PDB entry 3KP6 | X-ray diffraction, 2.45 A resolution | chains A and B

== Chain A (and B) ==
Protein: Transcriptional regulator TcaR
From: Staphylococcus epidermidis RP62A
Notes: chain B of this document is another copy of the same molecule, construct and numbering; everything in this record applies to it too
UniProtKB: Q5HLN6 (Q5HLN6_STAEQ); residues 1-151 here = UniProt positions 1-151
Chain sequence (151 residues; row label = number of the first residue in the row):
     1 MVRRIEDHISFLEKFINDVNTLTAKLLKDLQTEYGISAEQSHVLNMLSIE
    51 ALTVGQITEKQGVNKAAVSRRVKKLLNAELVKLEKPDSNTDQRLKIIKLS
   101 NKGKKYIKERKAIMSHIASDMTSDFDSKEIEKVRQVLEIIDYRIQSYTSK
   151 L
Disordered / not traced: 1, 84-94 (chain B: 1-4, 85-94)
Residues lining bound ligands:
  - 2-hydroxybenzoic acid (SAL), molecule 1: His8, Phe11, Leu12, Val136, Leu137, Ile140
  - 2-hydroxybenzoic acid (SAL), molecule 2: Ser10, Glu13, Lys14, Asn17, Asp18
  - 2-hydroxybenzoic acid (SAL), molecule 3: Asn20, Thr23, Ala24, Leu27, Gln31, Ala38, Ser41, His42, Asn45, Arg110
  - 2-hydroxybenzoic acid (SAL), molecule 4: Asn45, Met46, Ile49
  - 2-hydroxybenzoic acid (SAL), molecule 5: Ile130, Val133, Arg134, Leu137
  - 2-hydroxybenzoic acid (SAL), molecule 6: Lys132, Gln135, Val136, Ile139
Reported in the primary citation:
  - mutagenesis - A38W/S41W/H42W: abolished binding to antibiotics
  - mutagenesis - R70A/K74A: unchanged binding to antibiotics

== Interface between chain A and chain B ==
Pairs across the interface - 77 pairs, chain A then chain B:
  Asp7(A) with Arg134(B), salt bridge
  His8(A) with Arg134(B), hydrogen bond
  Ile9(A) with Met114(B); Ser115(B); Ala118(B), hydrophobic
  Phe11(A) with Arg134(B); Leu137(B); Glu138(B)
  Glu13(A) with Asn45(B), hydrogen bond; Arg110(B), salt bridge
  Lys14(A) with Asp141(B), salt bridge; Gln145(B), hydrogen bond
  Phe15(A) with Leu137(B); Ile140(B), hydrophobic
  Ile16(A) with Ile16(B), hydrophobic; Val19(B), hydrophobic; Asn20(B)
  Asn17(A) with His42(B), hydrogen bond; Lys60(B), hydrogen bond (side chain-backbone); Gln61(B)
  Asp18(A) with Asp141(B); Ile144(B); Gln145(B)
  Val19(A) with Ile144(B), hydrophobic
  Asn20(A) with Ile16(B)
  Thr21(A) with Lys60(B), hydrogen bond (side chain-backbone); Gln61(B), hydrogen bond (side chain-backbone); Gly62(B)
  Leu22(A) with Ile144(B), hydrophobic; Thr148(B)
  Lys25(A) with Thr148(B)
  Asn45(A) with Glu13(B)
  Lys60(A) with Asn17(B); Thr21(B), hydrogen bond (backbone-side chain)
  Gln61(A) with Thr21(B), hydrogen bond (backbone-side chain)
  Val63(A) with Lys28(B)
  Arg110(A) with Glu13(B), salt bridge
  Lys111(A) with Ile9(B); Ser10(B), hydrogen bond; Glu13(B), salt bridge
  Ser115(A) with Ile5(B); Glu6(B)
  Ala118(A) with Ile9(B), hydrophobic
  Met121(A) with Arg143(B), hydrogen bond (backbone-side chain); Tyr147(B), hydrophobic
  Asp124(A) with Arg143(B), salt bridge
  Phe125(A) with Ile139(B), hydrophobic; Ile140(B), hydrophobic; Arg143(B)
  Lys132(A) with Glu129(B); Val133(B)
  Val133(A) with Val136(B), hydrophobic; Leu137(B), hydrophobic
  Arg134(A) with Asp7(B), salt bridge; His8(B), hydrogen bond; Phe11(B)
  Val136(A) with Ile130(B), hydrophobic; Val133(B), hydrophobic
  Leu137(A) with Phe11(B), hydrophobic; Phe15(B)
  Glu138(A) with Phe11(B)
  Ile139(A) with Phe125(B), hydrophobic
  Ile140(A) with Phe15(B), hydrophobic; Phe125(B), hydrophobic
  Asp141(A) with Phe15(B); Asp18(B)
  Arg143(A) with Met121(B), hydrogen bond (side chain-backbone); Asp124(B), salt bridge; Phe125(B)
  Ile144(A) with Asp18(B); Val19(B), hydrophobic; Leu22(B), hydrophobic
  Gln145(A) with Lys14(B); Asp18(B)
  Tyr147(A) with Met121(B), hydrophobic
  Thr148(A) with Leu22(B)
  Leu151(A) with Lys25(B)
Also at the interface, not in a pair above, chain A (52 interface residues in all): Ile5, Glu6, Ser10, Leu12, Glu59, Gly62, Met114, Ile117, Asp120, Thr122, Glu129
Also at the interface, not in a pair above, chain B (54 interface residues in all): Leu12, Thr23, Ile49, Glu59, Lys111, Ile117, Ser119, Thr122

== Overview ==
Chain A and chain B form an interface of 52 and 54 residues respectively; the contacts include 13 hydrogen
bonds and 8 salt bridges. Polar contacts include Asp7(A)-Arg134(B), Glu13(A)-Arg110(B) and Lys14(A)-Asp141(B).
The paper reports that A38W/S41W/H42W of chain A abolish binding to antibiotics; R70A/K74A of chain A leave
binding to antibiotics unchanged.
Both chains are Transcriptional regulator TcaR (Staphylococcus epidermidis RP62A). Entry 3KP6 (Staphylococcus
epidermidis TcaR in complex with salicylate) was determined by X-ray diffraction together with 3KP2, 3KP3,
3KP4, 3KP5 and 3KP7 from the same study.
